3K80 - chains B and D of the 4 polymer chains in the assembly; structure by X-ray diffraction, 2.40 A resolution.

== Chain B ==
Molecule: Antibody
Source organism: Lama glama
Notes: antibody fragment or engineered binder
Chain sequence (130 residues; each row starts with the number of its first residue):
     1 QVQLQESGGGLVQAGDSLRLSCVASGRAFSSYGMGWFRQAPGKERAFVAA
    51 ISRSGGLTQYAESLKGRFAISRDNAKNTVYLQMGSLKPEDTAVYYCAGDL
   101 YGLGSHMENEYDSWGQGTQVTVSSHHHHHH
Unresolved in the structure: 1, 126-130
Disulfide bonds: Cys-22/Cys-96

== Chain D ==
Molecule: MP18 RNA editing complex protein
Source organism: Trypanosoma brucei
UniProt: Q38B90 (Q38B90_9TRYP); residue numbers follow UniProt; this construct covers 20-164
Chain sequence (148 residues; numbered 17 to 164; the number before each row is that of its first residue):
    17 GMSKSVNSVTLVGVVHDIQSGFVYEDAVTQFTLTTTSIDTTHPTQEVVVE
    67 KDHHTIRCFGELFSAEVKQKVKEGNVVCVNGRLRLSPQLEPSCNKHFYFP
   117 YIQVQPPHGQVAVIHGDRRTVPAAVNPAVEDIKSEKEGSGGDQSGVPS
Unresolved in the structure: 17-19, 55-60, 105-111, 134-164
Construct notes: expression tag (17-19)

== How chain B and chain D interact ==
Pairs across the interface (37):
  Phe-47(B) with His-131(D)
  Ser-52(B) with Glu-82(D), hydrogen bond
  Arg-53(B) with Leu-78(D); Glu-82(D), hydrogen bond (backbone-side chain)
  Ser-54(B) with Leu-78(D); Phe-79(D); Glu-82(D), hydrogen bond (backbone-side chain); Pro-122(D)
  Gly-56(B) with Phe-79(D); Pro-122(D); Gln-126(D); Val-127(D), hydrogen bond (backbone-backbone)
  Leu-57(B) with Phe-79(D); Glu-82(D); Lys-86(D); Val-127(D); Val-129(D), hydrophobic
  Thr-58(B) with Gln-126(D), hydrogen bond; Val-127(D), hydrogen bond (backbone-backbone); Ala-128(D); Val-129(D), hydrogen bond (backbone-backbone)
  Gln-59(B) with Lys-86(D); Val-129(D); His-131(D), hydrogen bond
  Tyr-60(B) with Val-129(D), hydrogen bond (backbone-backbone); Ile-130(D); His-131(D), hydrogen bond (backbone-backbone)
  Ala-61(B) with His-131(D)
  Glu-62(B) with Ile-130(D); His-131(D), hydrogen bond (backbone-backbone)
  Gly-102(B) with Glu-82(D)
  Leu-103(B) with Glu-82(D); Gln-85(D); Lys-86(D)
  Gly-104(B) with Lys-86(D), hydrogen bond (backbone-side chain)
  Ser-105(B) with Lys-86(D)
  His-106(B) with His-131(D)
Interface residues without a listed pair, chain B (17 interface residues in all): Gly-55
Interface residues without a listed pair, chain D (16 interface residues in all): Val-87, Gly-125, Gly-132, Asp-133

== In short ==
17 residues of chain B face 16 of chain D across their interface, with 12 hydrogen bonds. Among the polar
pairs are Ser-52(B)/Glu-82(D), Arg-53(B)/Glu-82(D) and Ser-54(B)/Glu-82(D).
Chain B is Antibody (Lama glama) and chain D is MP18 RNA editing complex protein (Trypanosoma brucei); the
structure, Structure of essential protein from Trypanosoma brucei, was determined by X-ray diffraction,
deposited together with 3K81.
